1OZB - chains B and I of the 6 polymer chains in the assembly; structure by X-ray diffraction, 2.80 A resolution.

Chain B:
Name: Protein-export protein secB
Source organism: Haemophilus influenzae
UniProtKB: P44853 (SECB_HAEIN); residues 1-169 here = UniProt positions 1-169
Sequence (169 residues; numbered 1 to 169; the number before each row is that of its first residue):
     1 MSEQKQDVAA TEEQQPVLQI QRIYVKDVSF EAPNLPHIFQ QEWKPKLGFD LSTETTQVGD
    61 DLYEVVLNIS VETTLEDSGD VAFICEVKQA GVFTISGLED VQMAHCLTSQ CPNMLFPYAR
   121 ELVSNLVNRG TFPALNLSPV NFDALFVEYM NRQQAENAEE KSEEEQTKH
Unresolved in the structure: 1-14, 152-169

Chain I:
Name: Preprotein translocase secA subunit
Source organism: Haemophilus influenzae
Notes: fragment: c-terminal domain
UniProtKB: P43803 (SECA_HAEIN); residues 1-27 here correspond to UniProt positions 875-901 (UniProt number = residue number + 874)
Sequence (27 residues; numbered 1 to 27; the number before each row is that of its first residue):
     1 RIGRNEPCPC GSGKKYKHCH GSRVARQ
Unresolved in the structure: 1, 26-27
Bound ions: Zn2+: Cys-8, Cys-10, Cys-19, His-20
UniProt features mapped onto this chain:
  - binding site (Zn(2+)): Cys-8, Cys-10, Cys-19, His-20

Chain B / chain I interface:
Pairs across the interface (8):
  Asp-27(B) / Lys-17(I)  salt bridge
  Asp-27(B) / His-18(I)  salt bridge
  Val-28(B) / Lys-17(I)  hydrogen bond (backbone-side chain)
  Ser-29(B) / Asn-5(I)  hydrogen bond
  Ser-29(B) / Lys-15(I)  hydrogen bond
  Ser-29(B) / Lys-17(I)  hydrogen bond
  Glu-31(B) / Lys-15(I)  salt bridge
  Glu-86(B) / Lys-15(I)  salt bridge
Also at the interface, not in a pair above, chain B (6 interface residues in all): Phe-30

In short:
Chain B and chain I form an interface of 6 and 4 residues respectively, with 4 hydrogen bonds and 4 salt
bridges. Among the polar pairs are Asp-27(B)/Lys-17(I), Asp-27(B)/His-18(I) and Glu-31(B)/Lys-15(I). Curated
annotation (UniProt) lists 4 Zn2+-binding residues on chain I.
Here chain B is Protein-export protein secB and chain I is Preprotein translocase secA subunit, both from
Haemophilus influenzae. Entry 1OZB (Crystal Structure of SecB complexed with SecA C-terminus) was determined
by X-ray diffraction.
